Entry 3CCV (X-ray diffraction, 2.90 A resolution); this record covers chains Y and 0 of the 31 polymer chains in the assembly.

== Chain Y ==
Molecule: 50S ribosomal protein L32e
Source organism: Haloarcula marismortui
UniProt: P12736 (RL32_HALMA); residues 0-240 here correspond to UniProt positions 1-241 (UniProt number = residue number + 1)
Sequence (241 residues; each row starts with the number of its first residue; numbering starts at 0):
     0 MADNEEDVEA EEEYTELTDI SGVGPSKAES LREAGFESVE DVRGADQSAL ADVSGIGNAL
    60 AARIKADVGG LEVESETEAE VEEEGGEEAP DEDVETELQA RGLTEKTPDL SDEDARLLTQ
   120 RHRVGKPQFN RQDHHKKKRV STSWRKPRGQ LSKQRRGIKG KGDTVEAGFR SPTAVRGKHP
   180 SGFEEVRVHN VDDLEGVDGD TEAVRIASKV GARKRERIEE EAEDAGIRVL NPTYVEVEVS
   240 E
Unresolved in the structure: 0-94, 237-240
Bound ions: Mg2+: His133, Lys136, Val139

== Chain 0 ==
Molecule: 23S ribosomal RNA
Source organism: Haloarcula marismortui
Notes: engineered mutation(s): G2099A, G2616A
Sequence (2923 nucleotides; numbered 1 to 2923; the number before each row is that of its first residue):
     1 GUUGGCUACU AUGCCAGCUG GUGGAUUGCU CGGCUCAGGC GCUGAUGAAG GACGUGCCAA
    61 GCUGCGAUAA GCUGUGGGGA GCCGCACGGA GGCGAAGAAC CACAGAUUUC CGAAUGAGAA
   121 UCUCUCUAAC AAUUGCUUCG CGCAAUGAGG AACCCCGAGA ACUGAAACAU CUCAGUAUCG
   181 GGAGGAACAG AAAACGCAAC GUGAUGUCGU UAGUAACCGC GAGUGAACGC GAUACAGCCC
   241 AAACCGAAGC CCUCACGGGC AAUGUGGUGU CAGGGCUACC UCUCAUCAGC CGACCGUCUU
   301 CACGAAGUCU CUUGGAAUAG AGCGUGAUAC AGGGUGACAA CCCCGUACUG AAGACCAGUA
   361 CGCUGUGCGG UAGUGCCAGA GUAGCGGGGG UUGGAUAUCC CUCGCGAAUA ACGCAGGCAU
   421 CGACUGCGAA GGCUAAACAC AACCUGAGAC CGAUAGUGAA CAAGUAGUGU GAACGAACGC
   481 UGCAAAGUAC CCUCAGAAGG GAGGCGAAAU AGAGCAUGAA AUCAGUUGGC GAUCGAGCGA
   541 CAGGGCAUAC AAGGUCCCUU GACGAAUGAC CGAGACGCGA GUCUCCAGUA AGACUCACGG
   601 GAAGCCGAUG UUCUGUCGUA CGUUUUGAAA AACGAGCCAG GGAGUGUGUC UGUAUGGCAA
   661 GUCUAACCGG AGUAUCCGGG GAGGCACAGG GAAACCGACA UGGCCGCAGG GCUUUGCCCG
   721 AGGGCCGCCG UCUUCAAGGG CGGGGAGCCA UGUGGACACG ACCCGAAUCC GGACGAUCUA
   781 CGCAUGGACA AGAUGAAGCG UGCCGAAAGG CACGUGGAAG UCUGUUAGAG UUGGUGUCCU
   841 ACAAUACCCU CUCGUGAUCU AUGUGUAGGG GUGAAAGGCC CAUCGAGUCC GGCAACAGCU
   901 GGUUCCAAUC GAAACAUGUC GAAGCAUGAC CUCCGCCGAG GUAGUCUGUG AGGUAGAGCG
   961 ACCGAUUGGU GUGUCCGCCU CCGAGAGGAG UCGGCACACC UGUCAAACUC CAAACUUACA
  1021 GACGCUGUUU GACGCGGGGA UUCCGGUGCG CGGGGUAAGC CUGUGUACCA GGAGGGGAAC
  1081 AACCCAGAGA UAGGUUAAGG UCCCCAAGUG UGGAUUAAGU GUAAUCCUCU GAAGGUGGUC
  1141 UCGAGCCCUA GACAGCCGGG AGGUGAGCUU AGAAGCAGCU ACCCUCUAAG AAAAGCGUAA
  1201 CAGCUUACCG GCCGAGGUUU GAGGCGCCCA AAAUGAUCGG GACUCAAAUC CACCACCGAG
  1261 ACCUGUCCGU ACCACUCAUA CUGGUAAUCG AGUAGAUUGG CGCUCUAAUU GGAUGGAAGC
  1321 AGGGGCGAGA GCUCCUGUGG ACCGAUUAGU GACGAAAAUC CUGGCCAUAG UAGCAGCGAU
  1381 AGUCGGGUGA GAACCCCGAC GGCCUAAUGG AUAAGGGUUC CUCAGCACUG CUGAUCAGCU
  1441 GAGGGUUAGC CGGUCCUAAG UCUCACCGCA ACUCGACUGA GACGAAAUGG GAAACAGGUU
  1501 AAUAUUCCUG UGCCAUCAUG CAGUGAAAGU UGACGCCCUG GGGUCGAUCA CGCCGGGCAU
  1561 UCGCCCGGUC GAACCGUCCA ACUCCGUGGA AGCCGUAAUG GCAGGAAGCG GACGAACGGC
  1621 GGCAUAGGGA AACGUGAUUC AACCUGGGGC CCAUGAAAAG ACGAGCAUGA UGUCCGUACC
  1681 GAGAACCGAC ACAGGUGUCC AUGGCGGCGA AAGCCAAGGC CUGUCGGGAG CAACCAACGU
  1741 UAGGGAAUUC GGCAAGUUAG UCCCGUACCU UCGGAAGAAG GGAUGCCUGC UCCGGAACGG
  1801 AGCAGGUCGC AGUGACUCGG AAGCUCGGAC UGUCUAGUAA CAACAUAGGU GACCGCAAAU
  1861 CCGCAAGGAC UCGUACGGUC ACUGAAUCCU GCCCAGUGCA GGUAUCUGAA CACCUCGUAC
  1921 AAGAGGACGA AGGACCUGUC AACGGCGGGG GUAACUAUGA CCCUCUUAAG GUAGCGUAGU
  1981 ACCUUGCCGC AUCAGUAGCG GCUUGCAUGA AUGGAUUAAC CAGAGCUUCA CUGUCCCAAC
  2041 GUUGGGCCCG GUGAACUGUA CAUUCCAGUG CGGAGUCUGG AGACACCCAG GGGGAAGCAA
  2101 AGACCCUAUG GAGCUUUACU GCAGGCUGUC GCUGAGACGU GGUCGCCGAU GUGCAGCAUA
  2161 GGUAGGAGUC GUUACAGAGG UACCCGCGCU AGCGGGCCAC CCAGACAACA GUGAAAUACU
  2221 ACCCGUCGGU GACUGCGACU CUCACUCCGG GAGGAGGACA CCGAUAGCCG GGCAGUUUGA
  2281 CUGGGGCGGU ACGCGCUCGA AAAGAUAUCG AGCGCGCCCU AUGGUCAUCU CAGCCGGGAC
  2341 AGAGACCCGG CGAAGAGUGC AAGAGCAAAA GAUGACUUGA CAGUGUUCUU CCCAACGAGG
  2401 AACGCUGACG CGAAAGCGUG GUCUAGCGAA CCAAUUAGCC UGCUUGAUGC GGGCAAUUGA
  2461 UGACAGAAAA GCUACCCUAG GGAUAACAGA GUCGUCACUC GCAAGAGCAC AUAUCGACCG
  2521 AGUGGCUUGC UACCUCGAUG UCGGUUCCCU CCAUCCUGCC CGUGCAGAAG CGGGCAAGGG
  2581 UGAGGUUGUU CGCCUAUUAA AGGAGGUCGU GAGCUAGGUU UAGACCGUCG UGAGACAGGU
  2641 CGGCUGCUAU CUACUGGGUG UGUAAUGGUG UCUGACAAGA ACGACCGUAU AGUACGAGAG
  2701 GAACUACGGU UGGUGGCCAC UGGUGUACCG GUUGUUCGAG AGAGCACGUG CCGGGUAGCC
  2761 ACGCCACACG GGGUAAGAGC UGAACGCAUC UAAGCUCGAA ACCCACUUGG AAAAGAGACA
  2821 CCGCCGAGGU CCCGCGUACA AGACGCGGUC GAUAGACUCG GGGUGUGCGC GUCGAGGUAA
  2881 CGAGACGUUA AGCCCACGAG CACUAACAGA CCAAAGCCAU CAU
Unresolved in the structure: 1-9, 126-127, 715, 971-998, 1560, 1952-1963, 2137-2236, 2339-2343, 2665-2666, 2915-2923
Modified / non-standard residues: 1MA (6-hydro-1-methyladenosine-5'-monophosphate) at position 628, OMU (o2'-methyluridine 5'-monophosphate) at position 2587, OMG (o2'-methylguanosine-5'-monophosphate) at position 2588, UR3 (3-methyluridine-5'-monophoshate) at position 2619, PSU (pseudouridine-5'-monophosphate) at position 2621
Bound ions: Na+ site 1 near U12 (its only coordinating residue here); Mg2+ site 1 near G28 (its only coordinating residue here); Na+ site 2: C40, G41, C443; Na+ site 3: G56, G61; Sr2+ site 1: A86 (shared with 1 residue of chain T); Na+ site 4 near U108 (its only coordinating residue here); Mg2+ site 2 near U115 (its only coordinating residue here); Na+ site 5: C130, U146; Na+ site 6: C141, G142; Sr2+ site 2: G147, A183 (shared with 1 residue of chain M); Mg2+ site 3: C162, U2276; K+ site 1: C162, U163, U172; 53 more Na+ sites not listed; 68 more Mg2+ sites not listed; 58 more Sr2+ sites not listed; 1 more K+ sites not listed

== Chain Y / chain 0 interface ==
Contacting residue pairs (171; chain Y residue first):
  Arg115(Y) with U1266(0), hydrogen bond to the phosphate; C1267(0), salt bridge to the phosphate
  Leu116(Y) with C1267(0), sugar contact
  Thr118(Y) with U595(0), phosphate contact
  Gln119(Y) with U1266(0), hydrogen bond to the sugar; C1267(0), sugar contact
  Arg120(Y) with C1326(0), salt bridge to the phosphate; G1327(0), salt bridge to the phosphate
  His121(Y) with U555(0), phosphate contact; C556(0), salt bridge to the phosphate
  Arg122(Y) with C594(0), hydrogen bond to the phosphate; U595(0), salt bridge to the phosphate
  Val123(Y) with U1091(0), sugar contact
  Lys125(Y) with G1327(0), base contact; A1328(0), sugar contact; G1329(0), salt bridge to the phosphate
  Pro126(Y) with C541(0), phosphate contact
  Gln127(Y) with A540(0), hydrogen bond to the phosphate; C541(0), hydrogen bond to the phosphate
  Phe128(Y) with A1328(0), sugar contact; G1329(0), phosphate contact
  Arg130(Y) with A1356(0), salt bridge to the phosphate
  Gln131(Y) with C621(0), hydrogen bond to the phosphate; G622(0), hydrogen bond to the phosphate
  Asp132(Y) with A620(0), hydrogen bond to the sugar; C621(0), sugar contact; A1356(0), base contact
  His134(Y) with C538(0), salt bridge to the phosphate; G539(0), hydrogen bond to the phosphate
  Lys135(Y) with G537(0), hydrogen bond to the sugar; C538(0), phosphate contact; A620(0), hydrogen bond to the sugar
  Lys136(Y) with C637(0), salt bridge to the phosphate; C638(0), phosphate contact; A1356(0), base contact; U2059(0), hydrogen bond to the sugar
  Lys137(Y) with A521(0), salt bridge to the phosphate; U522(0), salt bridge to the phosphate; C638(0), phosphate contact
  Arg138(Y) with C637(0), salt bridge to the phosphate; C638(0), salt bridge to the phosphate; A639(0), phosphate contact; A1356(0), hydrogen bond to the base
  Val139(Y) with A1356(0), base contact
  Ser142(Y) with A1330(0), hydrogen bond to the phosphate; G1331(0), hydrogen bond to the phosphate
  Trp143(Y) with C906(0), phosphate contact; A907(0), hydrogen bond to the phosphate; G1329(0), phosphate contact; A1330(0), hydrogen bond to the phosphate
  Arg144(Y) with C905(0), salt bridge to the phosphate; C906(0), phosphate contact; A1330(0), phosphate contact; G1331(0), salt bridge to the phosphate
  Lys145(Y) with C906(0), hydrogen bond to the phosphate; A907(0), phosphate contact
  Arg147(Y) with C906(0), salt bridge to the phosphate
  Gly148(Y) with G622(0), hydrogen bond to the phosphate; U623(0), phosphate contact
  Gln149(Y) with U623(0), hydrogen bond to the phosphate; G1071(0), phosphate contact; U1293(0), hydrogen bond to the sugar; A1294(0), phosphate contact
  Leu150(Y) with C621(0), phosphate contact; U623(0), base contact; U624(0), base contact; U625(0), base contact; 1MA_628(0), sugar contact
  Ser151(Y) with C621(0), phosphate contact; G622(0), hydrogen bond to the phosphate
  Lys152(Y) with A620(0), phosphate contact; C621(0), salt bridge to the phosphate; A629(0), salt bridge to the phosphate
  Arg154(Y) with G1071(0), sugar contact; G1072(0), salt bridge to the phosphate; U1293(0), sugar contact
  Arg155(Y) with G1072(0), phosphate contact; A1073(0), sugar contact
  Gly156(Y) with A1073(0), hydrogen bond to the sugar
  Ile157(Y) with A1073(0), phosphate contact; G1074(0), phosphate contact
  Lys158(Y) with C617(0), hydrogen bond to the sugar; G618(0), sugar contact; G1074(0), hydrogen bond to the phosphate; G1075(0), salt bridge to the phosphate; G1260(0), base contact
  Gly159(Y) with G539(0), hydrogen bond to the base; A540(0), sugar contact; C617(0), base contact
  Lys160(Y) with G537(0), sugar contact; G618(0), sugar contact; A620(0), salt bridge to the phosphate
  Gly161(Y) with A540(0), sugar contact
  Val164(Y) with A907(0), sugar contact; A1328(0), sugar contact; G1329(0), sugar contact
  Glu165(Y) with A908(0), phosphate contact; G1089(0), hydrogen bond to the sugar; A1328(0), base contact
  Ala166(Y) with A908(0), hydrogen bond to the phosphate; C1268(0), hydrogen bond to the sugar; G1269(0), sugar contact; A1328(0), hydrogen bond to the base
  Gly167(Y) with G1089(0), hydrogen bond to the base; A1090(0), sugar contact; C1268(0), base contact
  Phe168(Y) with A1090(0), sugar contact; A1328(0), sugar contact
  Arg169(Y) with C1268(0), sugar contact; G1327(0), hydrogen bond to the phosphate; A1328(0), salt bridge to the phosphate; G1329(0), base contact
  Ser170(Y) with C1268(0), sugar contact; G1327(0), phosphate contact; A1328(0), hydrogen bond to the phosphate
  Pro171(Y) with C1267(0), sugar contact; C1268(0), sugar contact
  Thr172(Y) with C1268(0), hydrogen bond to the phosphate
  Arg175(Y) with C1268(0), hydrogen bond to the phosphate; G1269(0), salt bridge to the phosphate; G1327(0), phosphate contact; A1328(0), salt bridge to the phosphate
  Gly176(Y) with C1326(0), phosphate contact; G1327(0), hydrogen bond to the phosphate
  Lys177(Y) with C1326(0), sugar contact
  His178(Y) with G553(0), salt bridge to the phosphate; G554(0), salt bridge to the phosphate
  Pro179(Y) with G553(0), sugar contact; G1325(0), sugar contact
  Ser180(Y) with G554(0), phosphate contact
  Arg186(Y) with U1333(0), hydrogen bond to the phosphate; C1334(0), salt bridge to the phosphate
  His188(Y) with G1311(0), sugar contact; G1312(0), sugar contact
  Asn189(Y) with G1311(0), phosphate contact; G1312(0), phosphate contact
  Arg204(Y) with A552(0), hydrogen bond to the phosphate; G553(0), salt bridge to the phosphate; G1324(0), base contact; U1333(0), sugar contact; C1334(0), hydrogen bond to the sugar
  Ile205(Y) with C1334(0), sugar contact
  Ala206(Y) with C1334(0), phosphate contact
  Ser207(Y) with C1334(0), hydrogen bond to the phosphate; C1335(0), phosphate contact
  Lys208(Y) with G1312(0), hydrogen bond to the sugar; A1313(0), sugar contact; A1317(0), phosphate contact; A1318(0), phosphate contact; C1343(0), hydrogen bond to the sugar; G1344(0), hydrogen bond to the sugar
  Val209(Y) with G1312(0), hydrogen bond to the sugar; A1313(0), phosphate contact
  Gly210(Y) with A1313(0), hydrogen bond to the phosphate; U1314(0), phosphate contact; G1316(0), phosphate contact
  Ala211(Y) with G1315(0), hydrogen bond to the phosphate; G1316(0), hydrogen bond to the phosphate
  Arg212(Y) with G320(0), hydrogen bond to the sugar; G1315(0), hydrogen bond to the sugar
  Lys213(Y) with G1312(0), salt bridge to the phosphate; A1313(0), salt bridge to the phosphate
  Arg214(Y) with C1335(0), salt bridge to the phosphate
  Glu215(Y) with G1315(0), hydrogen bond to the base
  Arg227(Y) with G554(0), salt bridge to the phosphate
  Leu229(Y) with A552(0), sugar contact
  Asn230(Y) with C1334(0), hydrogen bond to the phosphate; C1335(0), hydrogen bond to the phosphate
  Pro231(Y) with A552(0), phosphate contact
  Tyr233(Y) with A551(0), hydrogen bond to the phosphate; A552(0), hydrogen bond to the phosphate
Other interface residues (no listed pair), chain Y (79 interface residues in all): Glu112, Asp162, Val174, Glu184, Arg216
Other interface residues (no listed pair), chain 0 (77 interface residues in all): A319, C596, U616, G636, G1290, A2060

== Summary ==
Chain Y and chain 0 form an interface of 79 and 77 residues respectively, with 54 hydrogen bonds and 32 salt
bridges. Among the polar pairs are Arg138(Y)-A1356(0), Gly159(Y)-G539(0) and Ala166(Y)-A1328(0). The Sr2+ site
2 is built by G147(0) and A183(0).
Here chain Y is 50S ribosomal protein L32e and chain 0 is 23S ribosomal RNA, both from Haloarcula marismortui.
Entry 3CCV (Structure of Anisomycin resistant 50S Ribosomal Subunit: 23S rRNA mutation G2616A) was determined
by X-ray diffraction (same publication as 3CC2, 3CC4, 3CC7, 3CCE, 3CCJ, 3CCL and 6 further entries).
